PDB entry 4V96 | X-ray diffraction, 3.80 A resolution | chains AJ and AX of the 78 polymer chains in the assembly

== Chain AJ ==
Name: ORF48
Organism: Lactococcus phage TP901-1
Reference sequence: Q9AZ56 (Q9AZ56_9CAUD); numbering as in UniProt (aligned over 1-299)
Sequence (299 residues; row label = number of the first residue in the row):
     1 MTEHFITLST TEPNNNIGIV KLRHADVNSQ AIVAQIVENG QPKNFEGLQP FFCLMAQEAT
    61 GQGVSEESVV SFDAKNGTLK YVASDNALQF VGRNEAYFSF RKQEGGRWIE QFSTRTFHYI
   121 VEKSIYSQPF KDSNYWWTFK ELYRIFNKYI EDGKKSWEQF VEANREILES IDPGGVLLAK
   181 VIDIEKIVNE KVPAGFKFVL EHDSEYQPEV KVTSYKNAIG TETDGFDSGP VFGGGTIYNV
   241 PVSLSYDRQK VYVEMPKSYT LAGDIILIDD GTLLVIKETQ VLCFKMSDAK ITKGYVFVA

== Chain AX ==
Name: ORF46
Organism: Lactococcus phage TP901-1
Reference sequence: Q9AZ58 (Q9AZ58_9CAUD); residue numbers follow UniProt; this construct covers 2-253
Sequence (253 residues; numbered 1 to 253; the number before each row is that of its first residue):
     1 GYKFRDTTKQ KHYRNLPFIP TSAMSYDGAW LEELIEGYQT LAVEGREMYS LSFETQDMQV
    61 GGVITNVKYP PRELTIKYKL EDRDPRVLQE KFDTLKAFLI RQEDVPIIFN DDLEYTFYGR
   121 FKTADNVAGD TNSIISSFTV LCSDPFKHGK IQSVKNKVIE VLPYPVKPDK LSFKLLTEGL
   181 LATDGNYRLK SSQAKKGDFL EFDFQTGDTF LNGKVNNNLL DLDSDFKNIR LTTGTDFSSS
   241 NYELTIQYRK AVL
Unresolved in the structure: 1-12
Sequence notes: expression tag (1)

== Chain AJ / chain AX interface ==
Pairs across the interface (22; chain AJ residue first):
  Thr-7(AJ) with Ile-159(AX); Val-161(AX)
  Thr-11(AJ) with Lys-150(AX)
  Glu-12(AJ) with Lys-150(AX), salt bridge; Gln-152(AX); Glu-160(AX)
  Asn-16(AJ) with Val-161(AX); Pro-163(AX)
  Gln-35(AJ) with Ile-159(AX)
  Val-37(AJ) with Ile-159(AX), hydrophobic
  Asn-39(AJ) with Lys-150(AX), hydrogen bond; Gln-152(AX); Val-154(AX)
  Gly-40(AJ) with Gln-152(AX); Val-154(AX); Ile-159(AX); Glu-160(AX); Tyr-248(AX)
  Gln-41(AJ) with Ser-153(AX), hydrogen bond (side chain-backbone); Val-154(AX)
  Pro-42(AJ) with Ile-159(AX), hydrophobic
  Arg-115(AJ) with Glu-114(AX), salt bridge
Also at the interface, not in a pair above, chain AJ (13 interface residues in all): Pro-13, Ile-17
Also at the interface, not in a pair above, chain AX (11 interface residues in all): Lys-250

== Overview ==
13 residues of chain AJ face 11 of chain AX across their interface; the contacts include 2 hydrogen bonds and
2 salt bridges. Polar contacts include Glu-12(AJ)/Lys-150(AX), Arg-115(AJ)/Glu-114(AX) and
Asn-39(AJ)/Lys-150(AX).
Chain AJ is ORF48 and chain AX is ORF46, both from Lactococcus phage TP901-1; the structure, The structure of
a 1.8 MDa viral genome injection device suggests alternative infection mechanisms, was determined by X-ray
diffraction (same publication as 3U6X and 3UH8).
